PDB entry 7Y71 | electron microscopy, 3.12 A resolution | chains B and C of the 5 polymer chains in the assembly

# Chain B (and C)
Protein: Spike glycoprotein
Source organism: Homo sapiens
Notes: chain C of this document is another copy of the same molecule, construct and numbering; everything in this record applies to it too
Reference sequence: P0DTC2 (SPIKE_SARS2); residue numbers follow UniProt; this construct covers 16-1213
Chain sequence (1198 residues; row label = number of the first residue in the row):
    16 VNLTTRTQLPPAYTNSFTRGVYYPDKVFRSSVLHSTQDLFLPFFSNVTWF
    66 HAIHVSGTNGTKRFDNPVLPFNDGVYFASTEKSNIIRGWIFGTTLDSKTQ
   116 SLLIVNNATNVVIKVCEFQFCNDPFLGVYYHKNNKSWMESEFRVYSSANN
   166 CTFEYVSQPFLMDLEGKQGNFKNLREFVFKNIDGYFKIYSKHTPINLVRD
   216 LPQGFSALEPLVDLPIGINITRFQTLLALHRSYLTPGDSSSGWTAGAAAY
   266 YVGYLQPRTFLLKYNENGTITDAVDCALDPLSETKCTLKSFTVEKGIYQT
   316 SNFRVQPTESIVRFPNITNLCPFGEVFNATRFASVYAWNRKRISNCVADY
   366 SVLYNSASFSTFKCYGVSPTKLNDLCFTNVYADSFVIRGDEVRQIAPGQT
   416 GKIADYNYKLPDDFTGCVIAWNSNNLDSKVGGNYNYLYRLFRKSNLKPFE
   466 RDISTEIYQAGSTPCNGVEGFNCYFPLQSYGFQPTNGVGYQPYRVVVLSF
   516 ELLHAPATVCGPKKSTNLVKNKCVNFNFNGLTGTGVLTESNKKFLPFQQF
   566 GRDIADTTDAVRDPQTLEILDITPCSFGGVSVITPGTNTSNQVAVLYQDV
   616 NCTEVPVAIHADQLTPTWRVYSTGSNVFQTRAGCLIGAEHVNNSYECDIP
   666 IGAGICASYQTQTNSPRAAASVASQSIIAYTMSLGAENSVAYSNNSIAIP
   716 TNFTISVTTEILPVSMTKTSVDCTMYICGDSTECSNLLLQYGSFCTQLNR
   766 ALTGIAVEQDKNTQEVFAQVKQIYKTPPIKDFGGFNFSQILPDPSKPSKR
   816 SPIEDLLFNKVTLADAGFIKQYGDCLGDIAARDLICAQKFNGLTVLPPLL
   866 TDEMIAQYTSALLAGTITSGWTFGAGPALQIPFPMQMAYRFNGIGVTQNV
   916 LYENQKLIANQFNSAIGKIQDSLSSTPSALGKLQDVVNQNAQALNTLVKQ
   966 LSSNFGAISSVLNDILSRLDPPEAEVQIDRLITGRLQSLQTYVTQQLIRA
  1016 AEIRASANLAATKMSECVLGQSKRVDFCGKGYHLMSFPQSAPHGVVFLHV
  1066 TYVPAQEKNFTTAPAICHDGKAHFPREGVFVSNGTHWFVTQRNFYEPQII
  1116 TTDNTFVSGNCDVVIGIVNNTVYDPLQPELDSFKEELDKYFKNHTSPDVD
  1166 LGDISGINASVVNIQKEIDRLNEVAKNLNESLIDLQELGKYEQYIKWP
Disordered / not traced: 16-25, 67-80, 142-154, 177-186, 210-216, 243-262, 444-448, 455-459, 474-486, 501-502, 621-637, 673-686, 829-852, 1147-1213 (chain C: 16-25, 67-79, 96-98, 141-156, 177-186, 246-260, 621-640, 673-686, 829-852, 1147-1213)
Sequence notes: engineered mutation Ala683 (Arg in P0DTC2), Ala685 (Arg in P0DTC2), Pro817 (Phe in P0DTC2), Pro892 (Ala in P0DTC2), Pro899 (Ala in P0DTC2), Pro942 (Ala in P0DTC2), Pro986 (Lys in P0DTC2), Pro987 (Val in P0DTC2)
Cystine bridges: Cys131-Cys166, Cys291-Cys301, Cys336-Cys361, Cys379-Cys432, Cys538-Cys590, Cys617-Cys649, Cys662-Cys671, Cys738-Cys760, Cys743-Cys749, Cys1032-Cys1043, Cys1082-Cys1126
Glycans and other covalent adducts: N-acetylglucosamine (NAG) linked to Asn282, Asn616, Asn657, Asn709, Asn717, Asn801, Asn1074, Asn1098, Asn1134
Swiss-Prot annotation at these positions:
  - region: Asn280 to Cys301 (Putative superantigen), Arg403 to Asp405 (Integrin-binding motif), Asn448 to Phe456 (Immunodominant HLA epitope recognized by the CD8+), Pro681, Arg682, Ala684 (Putative superantigen), Ser816 to Tyr837 (Fusion peptide 1), Lys835 to Phe855 (Fusion peptide 2), Asp1163 to Glu1202 (Heptad repeat 2)
  - site: Arg815, Ser816 (Cleavage)
  - glycosylation: Asn17 (N-linked (GlcNAc...) (complex) asparagine), Asn61 (N-linked (GlcNAc...) (hybrid) asparagine), Asn74 (N-linked (GlcNAc...) (complex) asparagine), Asn122 (N-linked (GlcNAc...) (hybrid) asparagine), Asn149 (N-linked (GlcNAc...) (complex) asparagine), Asn165 (N-linked (GlcNAc...) (complex) asparagine), Asn234 (N-linked (GlcNAc...) (high mannose) asparagine), Asn282 (N-linked (GlcNAc...) (complex) asparagine), Thr323 (O-linked (GalNAc) threonine), Ser325 (O-linked (HexNAc...) serine), Asn331 (N-linked (GlcNAc...) (complex) asparagine), Asn343 (N-linked (GlcNAc...) (complex) asparagine), Asn603 (N-linked (GlcNAc...) (hybrid) asparagine), Asn616 (N-linked (GlcNAc...) (complex) asparagine), Asn657 (N-linked (GlcNAc...) (complex) asparagine), Thr676 (O-linked (GlcNAc...) threonine), Thr678 (O-linked (GlcNAc...) threonine), Asn709 (N-linked (GlcNAc...) (high mannose) asparagine), Asn717 (N-linked (GlcNAc...) (hybrid) asparagine), Asn801 (N-linked (GlcNAc...) (hybrid) asparagine) and 6 more in UniProt
What the authors report for this chain:
  - mutagenesis - R408S: decreased binding to E7 (proposed by the authors, not directly observed)

# Chain B / chain C interface
Pairs across the interface (113; chain B residue first):
  Arg319(B) - Met740(C)
  Gly381(B) - Arg983(C)  hydrogen bond (backbone-side chain)
  Gly381(B) - Leu984(C)
  Val382(B) - Arg983(C)
  Val382(B) - Leu984(C)  hydrophobic
  Ser383(B) - Arg983(C)  hydrogen bond (backbone-backbone)
  Ser383(B) - Leu984(C)
  Ser383(B) - Asp985(C)
  Lys386(B) - Ser982(C)
  Leu390(B) - Arg983(C)
  Asn394(B) - Tyr200(C)  hydrogen bond
  Thr415(B) - Lys378(C)
  Gly416(B) - Lys378(C)
  Lys417(B) - Lys378(C)
  Tyr505(B) - Val503(C)
  Glu516(B) - Tyr200(C)
  His519(B) - Asp198(C)
  His519(B) - Tyr200(C)
  Lys558(B) - Phe43(C)
  Phe559(B) - Phe43(C)  hydrophobic
  Phe562(B) - Lys41(C)  hydrogen bond (backbone-side chain)
  Phe562(B) - Glu224(C)
  Gln563(B) - Lys41(C)
  Gln563(B) - Val42(C)  hydrogen bond (side chain-backbone)
  Gln563(B) - Phe43(C)
  Phe565(B) - Val42(C)
  Arg567(B) - Arg44(C)
  Ile569(B) - Asn960(C)
  Ile569(B) - Val963(C)  hydrophobic
  Ile569(B) - Lys964(C)
  Asp571(B) - Ser975(C)
  Phe592(B) - Lys854(C)
  Phe592(B) - Phe855(C)
  Phe592(B) - Gly857(C)
  Pro665(B) - Leu864(C)  hydrophobic
  Ala668(B) - Pro863(C)  hydrogen bond (backbone-backbone)
  Ala668(B) - Leu864(C)
  Gly669(B) - Leu864(C)  hydrogen bond (backbone-backbone)
  Gly669(B) - Met869(C)
  Met697(B) - Leu864(C)  hydrophobic
  Met697(B) - Leu865(C)  hydrophobic
  Met697(B) - Met869(C)  hydrophobic
  Leu699(B) - Ile788(C)  hydrophobic
  Leu699(B) - Met869(C)
  Leu699(B) - Gln872(C)
  Leu699(B) - Tyr873(C)
  Ala701(B) - Gln787(C)
  Ala701(B) - Ile788(C)  hydrogen bond (backbone-backbone)
  Glu702(B) - Ile788(C)
  Glu702(B) - Lys790(C)
  Asn703(B) - Gln787(C)  hydrogen bond
  Asn703(B) - Ile788(C)  hydrogen bond (backbone-backbone)
  Asn703(B) - Tyr789(C)
  Asn703(B) - Lys790(C)
  Ser704(B) - Lys790(C)
  Val705(B) - Thr883(C)
  Val705(B) - Gln895(C)
  Ala706(B) - Gln895(C)  hydrogen bond (backbone-side chain)
  Tyr707(B) - Pro792(C)  hydrophobic
  Tyr707(B) - Asp796(C)  hydrogen bond (side chain-backbone)
  Tyr707(B) - Phe797(C)
  Tyr707(B) - Thr883(C)
  Tyr707(B) - Ile896(C)
  Tyr707(B) - Phe898(C)
  Ser708(B) - Pro897(C)
  Asn709(B) - Pro897(C)
  Ser711(B) - Gln895(C)
  Ser711(B) - Pro897(C)
  Ile712(B) - Gln895(C)
  Ala713(B) - Leu894(C)
  Ala713(B) - Gln895(C)
  Pro715(B) - Leu894(C)
  Gln957(B) - Arg765(C)
  Thr961(B) - Ser758(C)
  Thr961(B) - Gln762(C)
  Gln965(B) - Tyr756(C)  hydrogen bond (side chain-backbone)
  Gln965(B) - Ser758(C)  hydrogen bond
  Gln965(B) - Phe759(C)
  Ser968(B) - Gln755(C)  hydrogen bond (side chain-backbone)
  Ser968(B) - Tyr756(C)
  Ser968(B) - Gly757(C)
  Asn969(B) - Gln755(C)
  Phe970(B) - Gln755(C)  hydrogen bond (backbone-backbone)
  Phe970(B) - Tyr756(C)
  Arg995(B) - Asp994(C)  salt bridge
  Gln1002(B) - Leu1001(C)
  Gln1002(B) - Gln1005(C)
  Ser1003(B) - Phe759(C)
  Thr1006(B) - Gln762(C)
  Thr1006(B) - Gln1005(C)
  Arg1039(B) - Glu1031(C)  salt bridge
  Arg1039(B) - Arg1039(C)
  Val1040(B) - Ser1030(C)
  Lys1045(B) - Lys786(C)
  Gly1046(B) - Ala890(C)
  Tyr1047(B) - Ala890(C)
  Pro1069(B) - Pro892(C)
  Glu1072(B) - Pro892(C)
  Glu1072(B) - Leu894(C)
  Asn1074(B) - Gln895(C)
  Thr1077(B) - Met900(C)
  Pro1079(B) - Tyr917(C)
  Phe1089(B) - Gln913(C)
  Phe1089(B) - Tyr917(C)  hydrophobic
  Pro1090(B) - Gln913(C)  hydrogen bond (backbone-side chain)
  Val1094(B) - Met900(C)  hydrophobic
  Arg1107(B) - Ile896(C)
  Arg1107(B) - Tyr904(C)
  Ser1123(B) - Asn914(C)
  Ser1123(B) - Glu918(C)
  Val1129(B) - Tyr917(C)
  Leu1141(B) - Leu1141(C)  hydrophobic
  Leu1145(B) - Leu1145(C)  hydrophobic
Interface residues without a listed pair, chain B (96 interface residues in all): Asn317, Arg357, Thr385, Gln409, Asp420, Tyr421, Leu517, Ala520, Leu560, Gln564, Gly566, Asp568, Ala570, Asp614, Ala647, Ile666, Gly667, Ile670, Asn710, Gly971, Thr1009, Ile1013, Glu1017, Asp1041, Val1068, Phe1121, Val1128, Ile1130
Interface residues without a listed pair, chain C (89 interface residues in all): Tyr38, Pro225, Asp228, Pro230, Asn282, Tyr369, Asp737, Asp745, Thr859, Pro862, Thr866, Trp886, Gly889, Gly891, Ala893, Gln920, Ser967, Val976, Leu981, Thr1009, Leu1012, Ile1013, Arg1019, Leu1034, Gly1035

# Overview
Chain B and chain C form an interface of 96 and 89 residues respectively; the contacts include 17 hydrogen
bonds and 2 salt bridges. Polar pairs include Arg995(B)-Asp994(C), Arg1039(B)-Glu1031(C) and
Gly381(B)-Arg983(C). Covalently linked N-acetylglucosamine: at Asn282(B), Asn616(B), Asn657(B), Asn709(B),
Asn717(B) and Asn801(B) and 3 more. From the paper: R408S of chain B reduces binding to E7.
Chain B and chain C are both Spike glycoprotein (Homo sapiens); the structure, SARS-CoV-2 spike glycoprotein
trimer complexed with Fab fragment of anti-RBD antibody E7, was determined by electron microscopy (same
publication as 7Y72).
